2FSH - chains A and B; structure by X-ray diffraction, 2.00 A resolution.

== Chain A (and B) ==
Name: Preprotein translocase secA subunit
Source organism: Escherichia coli
Notes: chain B of this document is another copy of the same molecule, construct and numbering; everything in this record applies to it too
UniProt: P10408 (SECA_ECOLI); residues 9-861 here = UniProt positions 9-861
Amino-acid sequence (853 residues; row label = number of the first residue in the row):
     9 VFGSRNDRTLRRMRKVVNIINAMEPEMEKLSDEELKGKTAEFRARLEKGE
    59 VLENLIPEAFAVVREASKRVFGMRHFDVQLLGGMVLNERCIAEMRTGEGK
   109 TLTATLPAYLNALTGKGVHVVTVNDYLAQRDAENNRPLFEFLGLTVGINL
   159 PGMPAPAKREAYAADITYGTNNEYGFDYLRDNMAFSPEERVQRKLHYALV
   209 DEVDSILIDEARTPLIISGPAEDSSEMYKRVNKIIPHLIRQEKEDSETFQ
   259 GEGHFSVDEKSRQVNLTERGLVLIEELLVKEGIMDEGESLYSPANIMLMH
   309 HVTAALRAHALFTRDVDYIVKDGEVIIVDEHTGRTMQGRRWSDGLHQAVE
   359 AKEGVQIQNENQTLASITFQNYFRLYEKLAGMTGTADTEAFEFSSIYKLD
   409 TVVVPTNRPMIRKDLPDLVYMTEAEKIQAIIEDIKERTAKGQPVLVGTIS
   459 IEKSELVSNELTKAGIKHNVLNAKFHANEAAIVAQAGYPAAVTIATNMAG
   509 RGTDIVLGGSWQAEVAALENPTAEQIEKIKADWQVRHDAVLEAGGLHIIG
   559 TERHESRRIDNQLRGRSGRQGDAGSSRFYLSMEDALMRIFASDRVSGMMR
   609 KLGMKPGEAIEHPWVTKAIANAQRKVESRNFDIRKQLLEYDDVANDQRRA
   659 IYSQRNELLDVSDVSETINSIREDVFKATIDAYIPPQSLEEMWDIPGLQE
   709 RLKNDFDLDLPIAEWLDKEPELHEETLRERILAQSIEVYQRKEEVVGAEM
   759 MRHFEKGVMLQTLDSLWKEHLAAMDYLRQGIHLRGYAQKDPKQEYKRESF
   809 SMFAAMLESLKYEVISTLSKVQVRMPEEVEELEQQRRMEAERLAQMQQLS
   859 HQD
Disordered / not traced: 9-12, 233-365, 837-861 (chain B: 9-12, 233-279, 314-365, 834-861)
Small-molecule neighbours: AMP-PNP (ANP; phosphoaminophosphonic acid-adenylate ester): Met81, Arg82, His83, Phe84, Gln87, Arg103, Thr104, Gly105, Glu106, Gly107, Lys108, Thr109, Leu110, Arg509
Swiss-Prot annotation at these positions:
  - binding site (ATP): Gln87, Gly105 to Thr109, Asp512

== How chain A and chain B interact ==
Contacting residue pairs (49):
  Val131(A) - Phe483(B)  hydrophobic
  Asn132(A) - Phe483(B)
  Asn132(A) - Asn486(B)
  Tyr134(A) - Asn477(B)
  Tyr134(A) - Asn486(B)
  Tyr134(A) - Ala489(B)
  Tyr134(A) - Ile490(B)  hydrophobic
  Gln137(A) - His476(B)
  Gln137(A) - Asn477(B)
  Leu158(A) - Thr470(B)
  Pro159(A) - Thr470(B)
  Gly160(A) - Asn467(B)
  Gly160(A) - Thr470(B)
  Gly160(A) - Lys471(B)  hydrogen bond (backbone-backbone)
  Met161(A) - Thr470(B)
  Pro162(A) - Thr470(B)
  Pro162(A) - Lys471(B)
  Asn467(A) - Pro159(B)
  Asn467(A) - Gly160(B)
  Thr470(A) - Pro159(B)
  Thr470(A) - Gly160(B)
  Thr470(A) - Met161(B)
  Thr470(A) - Pro162(B)
  Lys471(A) - Gly160(B)  hydrogen bond (backbone-backbone)
  Lys471(A) - Pro162(B)
  His476(A) - Gln137(B)  hydrogen bond (backbone-side chain)
  Asn477(A) - Tyr134(B)
  Asn477(A) - Gln137(B)
  Phe483(A) - Asn132(B)
  His484(A) - His484(B)
  Asn486(A) - Asn132(B)  hydrogen bond
  Asn486(A) - Tyr134(B)
  Ala489(A) - Tyr134(B)
  Ile490(A) - Tyr134(B)  hydrophobic
  Trp519(A) - Glu527(B)
  Gln520(A) - Ala524(B)  hydrogen bond (side chain-backbone)
  Gln520(A) - Ala525(B)
  Gln520(A) - Leu526(B)
  Gln520(A) - Glu527(B)
  Val523(A) - Val523(B)  hydrophobic
  Ala524(A) - Gln520(B)
  Ala524(A) - Ala524(B)  hydrophobic
  Glu527(A) - Trp519(B)
  Asn528(A) - Trp519(B)
  Asn528(A) - Lys538(B)  hydrogen bond
  Pro529(A) - Trp519(B)
  Ile534(A) - Pro529(B)  hydrophobic
  Lys538(A) - Glu527(B)
  Lys538(A) - Asn528(B)
Other interface residues (no listed pair), chain A (30 interface residues in all): Leu135, Lys475
Other interface residues (no listed pair), chain B (32 interface residues in all): Val131, Leu135, Leu158, Lys475, Ile534

== Overview ==
30 residues of chain A face 32 of chain B across their interface, with 6 hydrogen bonds. Polar contacts
include His476(A)-Gln137(B), Asn486(A)-Asn132(B) and Gln520(A)-Ala524(B). Bound to chain A: AMP-PNP. UniProt
lists 7 ATP-binding residues on chain A.
Chain A and chain B are both Preprotein translocase secA subunit (Escherichia coli); the structure, Complex
SecA:AMP-PNP from Escherichia coli, was determined by X-ray diffraction, deposited together with 2FSF, 2FSG
and 2FSI.
